PDB entry 5IPM | X-ray diffraction, 4.20 A resolution (low resolution: residue-level contacts below are approximate; hydrogen-bond / salt-bridge calls are withheld) | chains D and E of the 9 polymer chains in the assembly

== Chain D ==
Protein: DNA-directed RNA polymerase subunit beta'
Source organism: Escherichia coli
Notes: EC 2.7.7.6
UniProt: P0A8T7 (RPOC_ECOLI); residues 1-1407 here = UniProt positions 1-1407
Sequence (1407 residues; each row starts with the number of its first residue):
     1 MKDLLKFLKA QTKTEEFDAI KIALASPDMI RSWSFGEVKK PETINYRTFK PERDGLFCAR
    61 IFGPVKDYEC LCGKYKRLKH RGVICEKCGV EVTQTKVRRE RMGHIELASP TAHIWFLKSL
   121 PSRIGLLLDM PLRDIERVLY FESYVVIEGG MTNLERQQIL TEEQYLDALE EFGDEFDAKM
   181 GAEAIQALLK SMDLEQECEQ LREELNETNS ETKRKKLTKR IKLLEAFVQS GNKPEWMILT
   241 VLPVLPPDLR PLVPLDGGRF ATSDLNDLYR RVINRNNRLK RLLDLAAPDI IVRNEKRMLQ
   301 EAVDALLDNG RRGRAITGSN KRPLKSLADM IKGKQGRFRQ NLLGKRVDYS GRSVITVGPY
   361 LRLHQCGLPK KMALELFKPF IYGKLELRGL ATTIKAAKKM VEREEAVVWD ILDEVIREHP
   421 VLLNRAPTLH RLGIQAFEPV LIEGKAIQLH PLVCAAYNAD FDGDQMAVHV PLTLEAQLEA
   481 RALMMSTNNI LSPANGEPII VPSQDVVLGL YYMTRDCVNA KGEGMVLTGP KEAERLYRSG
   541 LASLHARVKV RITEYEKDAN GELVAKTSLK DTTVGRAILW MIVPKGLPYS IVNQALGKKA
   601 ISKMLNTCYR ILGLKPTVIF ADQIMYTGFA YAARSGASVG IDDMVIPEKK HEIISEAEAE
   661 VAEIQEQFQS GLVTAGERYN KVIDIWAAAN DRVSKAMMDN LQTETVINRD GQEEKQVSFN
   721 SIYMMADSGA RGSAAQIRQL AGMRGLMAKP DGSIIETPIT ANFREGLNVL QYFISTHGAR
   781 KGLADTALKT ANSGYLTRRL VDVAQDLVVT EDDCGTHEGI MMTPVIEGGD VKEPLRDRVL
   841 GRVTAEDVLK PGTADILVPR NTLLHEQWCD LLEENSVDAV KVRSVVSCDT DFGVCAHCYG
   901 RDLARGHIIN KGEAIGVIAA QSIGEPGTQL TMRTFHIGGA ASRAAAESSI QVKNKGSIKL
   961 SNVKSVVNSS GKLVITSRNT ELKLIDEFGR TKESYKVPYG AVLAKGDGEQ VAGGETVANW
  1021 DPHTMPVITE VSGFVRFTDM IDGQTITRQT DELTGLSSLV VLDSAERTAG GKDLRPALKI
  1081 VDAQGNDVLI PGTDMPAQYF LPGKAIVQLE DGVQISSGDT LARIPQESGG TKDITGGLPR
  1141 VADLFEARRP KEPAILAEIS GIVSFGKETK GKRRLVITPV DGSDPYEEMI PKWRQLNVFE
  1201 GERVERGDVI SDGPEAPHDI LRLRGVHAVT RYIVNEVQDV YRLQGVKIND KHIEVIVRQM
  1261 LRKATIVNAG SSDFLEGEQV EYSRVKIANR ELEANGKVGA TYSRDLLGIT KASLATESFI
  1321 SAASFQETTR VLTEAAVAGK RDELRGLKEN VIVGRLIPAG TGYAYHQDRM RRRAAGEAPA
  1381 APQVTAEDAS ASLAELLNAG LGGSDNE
Unresolved in the structure: 1-14, 1377-1407
Glycans and other covalent adducts: covalent link Gln739-Arg744
Metal / ion sites: Zn2+ site 1: Cys70, Cys72, Cys85, Cys88; Mg2+: Asp460, Asp462, Asp464 (shared with 2 residues of chain 3); Zn2+ site 2: Cys814, Cys888, Cys895
Swiss-Prot annotation at these positions:
  - binding site (Zn(2+)): Cys70, Cys72, Cys85, Cys88, Cys814, Cys888, Cys895, Cys898
  - binding site (Mg(2+)): Asp460, Asp462, Asp464
  - modified residue: Lys983 (N6-acetyllysine)
Reported in the primary citation:
  - conformationally variable residues (helix shift, loop rearrangement): Lys650 to Thr703, Gly742 to Asn762
  - catalytic residues: His936 (citing earlier work)

== Chain E ==
Protein: DNA-directed RNA polymerase subunit omega
Source organism: Escherichia coli
Notes: EC 2.7.7.6
UniProt: P0A800 (RPOZ_ECOLI); residues 2-91 here = UniProt positions 2-91
Sequence (90 residues; row label = number of the first residue in the row):
     2 ARVTVQDAVE KIGNRFDLVL VAARRARQMQ VGGKDPLVPE ENDKTTVIAL REIEEGLINN
    62 QILDVRERQE QQEQEAAELQ AVTAIAEGRR
Unresolved in the structure: 81-91

== Interface between chain D and chain E ==
Residue-residue contacts (42):
  His364(D) with Val4(E)
  Val415(D) with Lys45(E)
  Arg417(D) with Asn43(E); Lys45(E)
  Glu418(D) with Arg3(E); Asp44(E); Lys45(E); Val48(E)
  Glu438(D) with Arg3(E)
  Leu474(D) with Arg28(E); Thr46(E); Thr47(E)
  Glu475(D) with Ala24(E); Arg28(E)
  Gln477(D) with Thr47(E)
  Leu478(D) with Val20(E); Ala23(E); Ala24(E); Thr47(E); Leu51(E)
  Arg481(D) with Arg3(E); Val6(E)
  Ala482(D) with Arg16(E); Val20(E)
  Leu483(D) with Arg16(E)
  Thr487(D) with Val4(E)
  Asn488(D) with Thr5(E); Val6(E)
  Leu614(D) with Thr5(E)
  Lys615(D) with Ala2(E); Thr5(E); Gln7(E); Asp8(E); Glu55(E)
  Asn910(D) with Asn15(E)
  Lys911(D) with Asn15(E); Phe17(E)
  Glu913(D) with Phe17(E)
  Gly1360(D) with Phe17(E)
  Thr1361(D) with Phe17(E); Leu21(E)
  Ala1364(D) with Leu21(E)
Also at the interface, not in a pair above, chain D (27 interface residues in all): Glu414, Glu479, Met485, Arg905, Gly912
Also at the interface, not in a pair above, chain E (27 interface residues in all): Gly14, Asp18, Ala27, Gln31

== Summary ==
The chain D/chain E interface involves 27 residues from each chain. Cys70(D), Cys72(D), Cys85(D) and Cys88(D)
coordinate Zn2+ site 1. The Mg2+ site is built by Asp460(D), Asp462(D) and Asp464(D). Curated annotation
(UniProt) lists 8 Zn2+-binding residues and 3 Mg2+-binding residues on chain D. From the paper: the catalytic
residue His936(D); conformational variability at Lys650(D) and Gly742(D).
Here chain D is DNA-directed RNA polymerase subunit beta' and chain E is DNA-directed RNA polymerase subunit
omega, both from Escherichia coli. Entry 5IPM (SigmaS-transcription initiation complex with 4-nt nascent RNA)
was determined by X-ray diffraction, deposited together with 5IPL and 5IPN.
